Entry 6ASD (X-ray diffraction, 1.85 A resolution); this record covers chains A and C of the 3 polymer chains in the assembly.

[Chain A]
Molecule: 12-nt DNA strand
Sequence (12 nucleotides; row label = number of the first residue in the row):
     1 GCCACCGGTG GC

[Chain C]
Name: Methylcytosine dioxygenase TET1
From: Homo sapiens
Notes: EC 1.14.11.-; fragment: Zinc finger region
Reference sequence: Q8NFU7 (TET1_HUMAN); numbering as in UniProt (aligned over 587-632)
Chain sequence (47 residues; each row starts with the number of its first residue):
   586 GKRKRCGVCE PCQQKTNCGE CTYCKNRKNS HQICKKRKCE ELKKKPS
Not modelled in the structure: 631-632
Differences from the reference sequence: expression tag (586)
Curated features (UniProtKB/Swiss-Prot):
  - binding site (Zn(2+)): Cys591, Cys594, Cys597, Cys603, Cys606, Cys609, Cys619, Cys624
Metal / ion sites: Zn2+ site 1: Cys591, Cys594, Cys597, Cys624; Zn2+ site 2: Cys603, Cys606, Cys609, Cys619

[Chain A / chain C interface]
Residue-residue contacts - 13 pairs, chain A then chain C:
  DA4(A) - Tyr608(C)  sugar contact
  DC5(A) - Thr607(C)  hydrogen bond to the phosphate
  DC5(A) - Tyr608(C)  base contact
  DC5(A) - Gln617(C)  sugar contact
  DC5(A) - Lys620(C)  salt bridge to the phosphate
  DC6(A) - Gln617(C)  base contact
  DG7(A) - His616(C)  hydrogen bond to the base
  DG7(A) - Gln617(C)  base contact
  DG8(A) - His616(C)  hydrogen bond to the base
  DT9(A) - His616(C)  base contact
  DG10(A) - Lys587(C)  hydrogen bond to the base
  DG11(A) - Lys589(C)  hydrogen bond to the phosphate
  DC12(A) - Lys589(C)  salt bridge to the phosphate
Also at the interface, not in a pair above, chain C (9 interface residues in all): Gly586, Asn611

[Overview]
The chain A/chain C interface involves 9 residues from each chain, with 5 hydrogen bonds and 2 salt bridges.
Among the polar pairs are DG7(A)-His616(C), DG8(A)-His616(C) and DG10(A)-Lys587(C). From UniProt: 8
Zn2+-binding residues on chain C.
Chain A is a 12-nt DNA strand and chain C is Methylcytosine dioxygenase TET1 (Homo sapiens); the structure,
Zinc finger region of human TET1 in complex with CpG DNA, was determined by X-ray diffraction together with
4NW3, 4PZI, 4Z3C, 5VC9, 5W9Q, 5W9S and 6ASB from the same study.
